PDB entry 6ZCK | electron microscopy, 2.70 A resolution | chains B and C of the 4 polymer chains in the assembly

[Chain B]
Name: Capsid protein VP2
Source organism: Coxsackievirus B4 (strain E2)
UniProtKB: Q86887 (POLG_CXB4E); residues 10-261 here correspond to UniProt positions 79-330 (UniProt number = residue number + 69)
Chain sequence (252 residues; row label = number of the first residue in the row):
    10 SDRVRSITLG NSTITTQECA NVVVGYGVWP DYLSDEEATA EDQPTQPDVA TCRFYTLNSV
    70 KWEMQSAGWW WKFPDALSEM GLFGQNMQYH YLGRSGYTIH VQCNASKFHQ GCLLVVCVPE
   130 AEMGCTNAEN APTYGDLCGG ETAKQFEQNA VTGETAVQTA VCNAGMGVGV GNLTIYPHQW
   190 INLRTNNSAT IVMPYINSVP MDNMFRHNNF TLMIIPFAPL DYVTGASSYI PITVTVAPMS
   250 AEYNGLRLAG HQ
Sequence notes: variant Asn67 (Lys136 in Q86887)
Swiss-Prot annotation at these positions:
  - site: Gln261 (Cleavage)

[Chain C]
Name: Capsid protein VP3
Source organism: Coxsackievirus B4 (strain E2)
UniProtKB: Q86887 (POLG_CXB4E); residues 1-238 here correspond to UniProt positions 331-568 (UniProt number = residue number + 330)
Chain sequence (238 residues; row label = number of the first residue in the row):
     1 GLPTMLTPGS TQFLTSDDFQ SPSAMPQFDV TPEMNIPGQV RNLMEIAEVD SVVPINNLQA
    61 NLKTMEAYRV QVRSTDEMGG QIFGFPLQPG ASSVLQRTLL GEILNYYTHW SGSLKLTFVF
   121 CGSAMATGKF LLAYSPPGAG APDSRKNAML GTHVIWDVGL QSSCVLCVPW ISQTHYRYVV
   181 DDKYTASGFI SCWYQTNVIV PAEAQKSCYI MCFVSACNDF SVRMLRDTQF IKQDTFYQ
Small-molecule neighbours: QFW (4-[(6-propoxynaphthalen-2-yl)sulfonylamino]benzoic acid): Gln233, Asp234, Thr235, Phe236
Swiss-Prot annotation at these positions:
  - region: Phe236 to Gln238 (Amphipathic alpha-helix)
From the paper describing this entry:
  - binding site for QFW: Phe236

[Interface between chain B and chain C]
Pairs across the interface - 79 pairs, chain B then chain C:
  Arg12(B) with Leu160(C)
  Tyr35(B) with Pro37(C), hydrophobic; Gly38(C)
  Glu46(B) with Met34(C); Asn35(C), hydrogen bond
  Lys116(B) with Ser123(C); Ala124(C), hydrogen bond (backbone-backbone); Met125(C), hydrogen bond (backbone-backbone)
  Phe117(B) with Ser123(C); Met125(C), hydrophobic; Glu203(C); Ala204(C), hydrophobic
  His118(B) with Ser123(C)
  Gln119(B) with Cys121(C); Gly122(C); Ser123(C); Gln205(C); Ser207(C), hydrogen bond (side chain-backbone); Cys208(C)
  Cys121(B) with Cys121(C), hydrophobic
  Gln157(B) with Lys63(C)
  Asn158(B) with Thr64(C)
  Val170(B) with Lys63(C); Met65(C), hydrophobic
  Cys171(B) with Lys63(C), hydrogen bond (side chain-backbone)
  Val179(B) with Met65(C), hydrophobic; Tyr68(C), hydrophobic
  Gly180(B) with Ser51(C), hydrogen bond (backbone-side chain); Val52(C), hydrogen bond (backbone-backbone); Tyr68(C), hydrogen bond (backbone-side chain)
  Asn181(B) with Ser51(C), hydrogen bond; Arg97(C), hydrogen bond (side chain-backbone); Thr98(C); Leu99(C); Glu102(C), hydrogen bond
  Thr183(B) with Val49(C); Asp50(C), hydrogen bond (side chain-backbone); Ser51(C); Leu99(C)
  Ile184(B) with Val49(C), hydrophobic; Leu99(C), hydrophobic
  Trp189(B) with Val52(C), hydrophobic; Met211(C), hydrophobic; Phe213(C), hydrophobic
  Asn191(B) with Val119(C); Phe120(C), hydrogen bond (side chain-backbone); Cys121(C); Ser162(C), hydrogen bond
  Arg193(B) with Phe120(C); Gly122(C); Ser123(C), hydrogen bond (side chain-backbone); Ala124(C); Ala126(C); Val158(C); Gly159(C), hydrogen bond (side chain-backbone); Ser162(C), hydrogen bond
  Thr194(B) with Ser162(C)
  Pro203(B) with Pro37(C), hydrophobic
  Tyr204(B) with Pro37(C)
  Asn206(B) with Met34(C); Ile36(C)
  Ser207(B) with Met34(C); Ile36(C)
  Val208(B) with Met34(C)
  Pro209(B) with Met34(C), hydrophobic
  Ile224(B) with Met65(C), hydrophobic
  Pro225(B) with Met65(C)
  Phe226(B) with Val52(C), hydrophobic; Met65(C), hydrophobic; Arg69(C), hydrogen bond (backbone-side chain); Met211(C), hydrophobic
  Ala227(B) with Cys121(C), hydrophobic
  Pro228(B) with Arg69(C); Tyr209(C)
  Asp230(B) with Gln205(C), hydrogen bond
  Tyr231(B) with Gln205(C), hydrogen bond (backbone-side chain)
  Val232(B) with Glu203(C); Ala204(C); Gln205(C)
Other interface residues (no listed pair), chain B (39 interface residues in all): Val37, Gly120, Gly178, Ile205
Other interface residues (no listed pair), chain C (40 interface residues in all): Ile46, Pro201

[Summary]
Chain B and chain C form an interface of 39 and 40 residues respectively, with 20 hydrogen bonds. Polar pairs
include Glu46(B)-Asn35(C), Gln119(B)-Ser207(C) and Cys171(B)-Lys63(C). Chain C binds compound QFW. From the
paper: a binding site for QFW at Phe236(C).
Here chain B is Capsid protein VP2 and chain C is Capsid protein VP3, both from Coxsackievirus B4 (strain E2).
Entry 6ZCK (Coxsackievirus B4 in complex with capsid binder compound 48) was determined by electron microscopy
(same publication as 6ZCL and 6ZMS).
